PDB entry 6ODE | X-ray diffraction, 2.90 A resolution | chains X and Y of the 28 polymer chains in the assembly

Chain X (and Y):
Name: Proteasome subunit beta
Source organism: Mycobacterium tuberculosis (strain ATCC 25618 / H37Rv)
Notes: EC 3.4.25.1; chain Y of this document is another copy of the same molecule, construct and numbering; everything in this record applies to it too
UniProt: P9WHT9 (PSB_MYCTU); residues 1-234 here correspond to UniProt positions 58-291 (UniProt number = residue number + 57)
Amino-acid sequence (234 residues; each row starts with the number of its first residue):
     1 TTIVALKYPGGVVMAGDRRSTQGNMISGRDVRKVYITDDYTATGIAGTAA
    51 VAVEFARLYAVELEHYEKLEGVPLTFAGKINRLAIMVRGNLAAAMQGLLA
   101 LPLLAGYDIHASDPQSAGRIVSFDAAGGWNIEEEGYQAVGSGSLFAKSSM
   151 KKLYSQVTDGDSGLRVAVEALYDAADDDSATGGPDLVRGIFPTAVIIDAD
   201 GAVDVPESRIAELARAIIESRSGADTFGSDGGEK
Disordered / not traced: 223-234 (chain Y: 224-234)
Small-molecule neighbours:
  - M9G (N-{(2S)-1-({(1S)-1-[5-(2-fluorophenyl)-1H-imidazol-2-yl]ethyl}amino)-1,4-dioxo-4-[(2R)-2-phenylpyrrolidin-1-yl]butan-2-yl}-5-methyl-1,2-oxazole-3-carboxamide), molecule 1: S20, T21, Q22, S27, V31, R32, K33, Y35, I45, A46, G47, T48, A49, A52, L98
  - M9G, molecule 2: S122, F123, D124, A125, A126, G128, W129, N130
Curated features (UniProtKB/Swiss-Prot):
  - active site: T1 (Nucleophile)
  - site: T1 (Covalent link with the inhibitor MLN-273)
What the authors report for this chain:
  - binding site for M9G: S20, S27, G47

How chain X and chain Y interact:
Residue-residue contacts (13):
  M25(X) - L144(Y)  hydrophobic
  R29(X) - E134(Y)  salt bridge
  D30(X) - N130(Y)
  D30(X) - E133(Y)
  A50(X) - R88(Y)
  A50(X) - A126(Y)
  A50(X) - G127(Y)
  A50(X) - G128(Y)
  R57(X) - N81(Y)
  L98(X) - R88(Y)
  L98(X) - L91(Y)  hydrophobic
  L98(X) - A126(Y)  hydrophobic
  R188(X) - E134(Y)  salt bridge
Interface residues without a listed pair, chain X (9 interface residues in all): V53, E54
Interface residues without a listed pair, chain Y (11 interface residues in all): W129

Summary:
9 residues of chain X and 11 residues of chain Y are in contact; the contacts include 2 salt bridges. Polar
contacts include R29(X)-E134(Y) and R188(X)-E134(Y). Bound to chain X: compound M9G. UniProt lists active-site
residue T1(X) on chain X. From the paper: a binding site for M9G at S20(X), S27(X) and G47(X).
Both chains are Proteasome subunit beta (Mycobacterium tuberculosis (strain ATCC 25618 / H37Rv)). Entry 6ODE
(Crystal Structure of Mycobacterium tuberculosis Proteasome in Complex with Phenylimidazole-based Inhibitor
B6) was determined by X-ray diffraction (same publication as 6OCW and 6OCZ).
